PDB entry 2Q3E | X-ray diffraction, 2.00 A resolution | chains B and F of the 6 polymer chains in the assembly

# Chain B (and F)
Molecule: UDP-glucose 6-dehydrogenase
Source organism: Homo sapiens
Notes: EC 1.1.1.22; chain F of this document is another copy of the same molecule, construct and numbering; everything in this record applies to it too
UniProt: O60701 (UGDH_HUMAN); residue numbers follow UniProt; this construct covers 1-466
Amino-acid sequence (467 residues; row label = number of the first residue in the row; numbering starts at 0):
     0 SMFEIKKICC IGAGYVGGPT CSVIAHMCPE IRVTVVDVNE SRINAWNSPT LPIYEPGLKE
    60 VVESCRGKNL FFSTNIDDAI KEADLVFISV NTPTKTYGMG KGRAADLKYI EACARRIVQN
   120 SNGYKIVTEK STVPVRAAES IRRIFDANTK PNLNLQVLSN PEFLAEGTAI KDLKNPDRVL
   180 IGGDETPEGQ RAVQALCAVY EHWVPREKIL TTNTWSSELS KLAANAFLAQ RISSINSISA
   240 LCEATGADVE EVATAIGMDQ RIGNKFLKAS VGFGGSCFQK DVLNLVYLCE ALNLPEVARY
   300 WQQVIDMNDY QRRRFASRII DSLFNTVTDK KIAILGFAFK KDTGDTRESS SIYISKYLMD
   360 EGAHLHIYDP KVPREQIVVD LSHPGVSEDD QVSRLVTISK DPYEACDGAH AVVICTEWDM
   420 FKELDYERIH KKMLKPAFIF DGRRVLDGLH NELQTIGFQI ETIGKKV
Not modelled in the structure: 0, 383-388
Sequence notes: cloning artifact (0)
Ligand contacts:
  - NADH (NAI; 1,4-dihydronicotinamide adenine dinucleotide): I10, G11, A12, G13, Y14, V15, D36, V37, N38, R41, I75, S88, V89, N90, T91, Y108, A111, C112, S130, T131, E161, L163, E165, K220, S275, C276, K279, R346
  - uridine-5'-diphosphate-glucose (UPG): E161, F162, L163, A164, E165, K220, N224, L227, I231, F265, L266, K267, S269, G271, F272, G273, G274, C276, F277, D280, F338, K339, E416, R442
From the paper describing this entry:
  - specificity-determining residues: D36
  - catalytic residues: T131, C276
  - binding site for NADH: D36, T131, E165, D280
  - binding site for uridine-5'-diphosphate-glucose: R260
  - mutagenesis - T131A, C276A, C276S (>=10,000-fold): decreased catalytic activity
  - catalytic residues: E161, K220, N224, D280 (proposed by the authors, not directly observed)
  - mutagenesis - C276A (1.6 +/- 0.3 mum): unchanged binding to NAD+

# Chain B / chain F interface
Contacting residue pairs (28; chain B residue first):
  R312(B) - M98(F)
  A315(B) - M98(F)  hydrophobic
  S316(B) - M98(F)
  I319(B) - M98(F)  hydrophobic
  D320(B) - M98(F)
  F323(B) - E110(F)
  F323(B) - R114(F)
  F323(B) - S139(F)
  F323(B) - R142(F)
  F323(B) - I143(F)  hydrophobic
  T325(B) - L106(F)
  T325(B) - K107(F)
  T325(B) - E110(F)
  T327(B) - Y96(F)  hydrogen bond
  T327(B) - K107(F)
  K329(B) - E110(F)  salt bridge
  Y356(B) - M98(F)  hydrophobic
  D359(B) - Y96(F)
  D359(B) - G97(F)
  E360(B) - K94(F)  salt bridge
  E360(B) - Y96(F)
  E360(B) - G97(F)
  E360(B) - M98(F)  hydrogen bond (side chain-backbone)
  H409(B) - R114(F)
  K434(B) - R114(F)  hydrogen bond (backbone-side chain)
  K434(B) - A146(F)
  K434(B) - N147(F)  hydrogen bond (backbone-side chain)
  P435(B) - A146(F)
Interface residues without a listed pair, chain B (17 interface residues in all): L322, N324

# In short
Chain B and chain F form an interface of 17 and 13 residues respectively; the contacts include 4 hydrogen
bonds and 2 salt bridges. Polar pairs include K329(B)-E110(F), E360(B)-K94(F) and T327(B)-Y96(F). The paper
reports catalytic residues T131(B), C276(B) and E161(B) among others; T131A, C276A and C276S of chain B reduce
catalytic activity.
Both chains are UDP-glucose 6-dehydrogenase (Homo sapiens). Entry 2Q3E (Structure of human UDP-glucose
dehydrogenase complexed with NADH and UDP-glucose) was determined by X-ray diffraction together with 3ITK and
2QG4 from the same study.
